Entry 7UTV (electron microscopy, 3.00 A resolution); this record covers chains E and F of the 10 polymer chains in the assembly.

Chain E (and F):
Protein: Capsid protein VP1
From: Canine parvovirus strain B
Notes: chain F of this document is another copy of the same molecule, construct and numbering; everything in this record applies to it too
UniProt: Q11213 (CAPSD_PAVCB); residues 37-584 here correspond to UniProt positions 180-727 (UniProt number = residue number + 143)
Amino-acid sequence (548 residues; numbered 37 to 584; the number before each row is that of its first residue):
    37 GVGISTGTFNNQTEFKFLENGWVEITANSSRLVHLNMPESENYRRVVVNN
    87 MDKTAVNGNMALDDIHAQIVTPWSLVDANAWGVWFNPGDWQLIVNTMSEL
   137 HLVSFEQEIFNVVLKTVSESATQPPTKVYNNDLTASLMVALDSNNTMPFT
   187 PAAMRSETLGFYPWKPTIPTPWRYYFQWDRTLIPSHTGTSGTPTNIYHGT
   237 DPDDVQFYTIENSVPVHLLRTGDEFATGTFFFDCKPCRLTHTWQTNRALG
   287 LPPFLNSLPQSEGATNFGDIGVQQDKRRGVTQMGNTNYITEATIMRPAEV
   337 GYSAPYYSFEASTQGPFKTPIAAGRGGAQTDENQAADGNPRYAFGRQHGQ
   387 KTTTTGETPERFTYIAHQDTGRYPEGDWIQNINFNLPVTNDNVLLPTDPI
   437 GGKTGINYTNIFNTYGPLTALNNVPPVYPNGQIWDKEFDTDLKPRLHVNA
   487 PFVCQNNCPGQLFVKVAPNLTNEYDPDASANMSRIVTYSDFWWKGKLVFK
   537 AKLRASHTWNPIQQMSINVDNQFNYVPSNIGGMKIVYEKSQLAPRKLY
Unresolved in the structure: 156-161, 362-371
Cystine bridges: Cys490-Cys494
UniProt features mapped onto this chain:
  - binding site (Mg(2+)): Asn180

How chain E and chain F interact:
Contacting residue pairs (80; chain E residue first):
  Phe51(E) - Ser542(F)
  Phe53(E) - Gly57(F)
  Phe53(E) - Leu539(F)  hydrophobic
  Gly57(E) - Phe53(F)
  Asn122(E) - Thr544(F)  hydrogen bond (side chain-backbone)
  Asn122(E) - Trp545(F)  hydrogen bond (side chain-backbone)
  Pro123(E) - Trp545(F)
  Gly124(E) - Ser542(F)
  Gly124(E) - Trp545(F)  hydrogen bond (backbone-backbone)
  Gly124(E) - Asn546(F)
  Asp125(E) - Ser542(F)  hydrogen bond
  Gln127(E) - Pro547(F)
  Gln127(E) - Ile548(F)  hydrogen bond (side chain-backbone)
  Gln127(E) - Gln550(F)
  Leu128(E) - Arg540(F)
  Leu128(E) - Ser542(F)
  Asn131(E) - Gln550(F)
  Thr132(E) - Thr132(F)
  Phe197(E) - Trp545(F)
  Trp200(E) - Trp545(F)  hydrophobic
  Pro295(E) - Asn565(F)
  Pro295(E) - Ile566(F)
  Gln296(E) - Ile566(F)
  Ser297(E) - Ile566(F)
  Glu298(E) - Ser564(F)  hydrogen bond
  Glu298(E) - Asn565(F)  hydrogen bond (side chain-backbone)
  Glu298(E) - Ile566(F)  hydrogen bond (side chain-backbone)
  Gly299(E) - Asn565(F)  hydrogen bond (backbone-side chain)
  Lys387(E) - Glu298(F)  salt bridge
  Thr389(E) - Glu298(F)  hydrogen bond
  Leu539(E) - Phe53(F)  hydrophobic
  Leu539(E) - Leu539(F)  hydrophobic
  Arg540(E) - Gln127(F)
  Ser542(E) - Phe51(F)
  Ser542(E) - Gly124(F)
  Ser542(E) - Asp125(F)  hydrogen bond
  Ser542(E) - Leu128(F)
  Thr544(E) - Asn122(F)
  Trp545(E) - Asn122(F)
  Trp545(E) - Pro123(F)
  Trp545(E) - Gly124(F)  hydrogen bond (backbone-backbone)
  Trp545(E) - Trp200(F)  hydrophobic
  Trp545(E) - Tyr561(F)
  Trp545(E) - Met569(F)
  Asn546(E) - Gly124(F)
  Asn546(E) - Tyr561(F)
  Pro547(E) - Pro123(F)  hydrophobic
  Pro547(E) - Gln127(F)
  Pro547(E) - Met551(F)  hydrophobic
  Pro547(E) - Ile553(F)
  Pro547(E) - Tyr561(F)
  Ile548(E) - Gln127(F)  hydrogen bond (backbone-side chain)
  Ile548(E) - Ser552(F)
  Ile548(E) - Ile553(F)  hydrogen bond (backbone-backbone)
  Gln549(E) - Ile553(F)
  Gln550(E) - Gln127(F)
  Gln550(E) - Asn131(F)
  Gln550(E) - Met551(F)
  Gln550(E) - Ser552(F)
  Met551(E) - Gln550(F)
  Ser552(E) - Ile548(F)
  Ser552(E) - Gln550(F)
  Ile553(E) - Pro547(F)
  Ile553(E) - Ile548(F)
  Ile553(E) - Gln549(F)
  Tyr561(E) - Trp545(F)
  Tyr561(E) - Asn546(F)
  Tyr561(E) - Pro547(F)
  Ser564(E) - Glu298(F)  hydrogen bond
  Asn565(E) - Pro295(F)
  Asn565(E) - Ser297(F)  hydrogen bond (side chain-backbone)
  Asn565(E) - Glu298(F)
  Asn565(E) - Gly299(F)  hydrogen bond (side chain-backbone)
  Asn565(E) - Asn302(F)  hydrogen bond (side chain-backbone)
  Ile566(E) - Pro295(F)
  Ile566(E) - Gln296(F)
  Ile566(E) - Ser297(F)
  Ile566(E) - Glu298(F)
  Met569(E) - Trp545(F)
  Ile571(E) - Trp545(F)  hydrophobic
Other interface residues (no listed pair), chain E (47 interface residues in all): Leu54, Glu55, Asn56, Tyr198, Pro199, Asn302, Ala541, Gly568
Other interface residues (no listed pair), chain F (45 interface residues in all): Leu54, Glu55, Phe197, Pro199, Thr389, Ala541, Gly567, Gly568, Ile571

In short:
47 residues of chain E face 45 of chain F across their interface, with 18 hydrogen bonds and 1 salt bridge.
Polar contacts include Lys387(E)-Glu298(F), Asn122(E)-Thr544(F) and Asn122(E)-Trp545(F). UniProt lists
Mg2+-binding residue Asn180(E) on chain E.
Both chains are Capsid protein VP1 (Canine parvovirus strain B). Entry 7UTV (CPV Total-Fab Polyclonal B Site
Fab (2 of 2)) was determined by electron microscopy, deposited together with 7UTP, 7UTR, 7UTS and 7UTU.
